PDB entry 5NUQ | X-ray diffraction, 3.20 A resolution | chains A and H of the 4 polymer chains in the assembly

[Chain A]
Molecule: Outer membrane protein F
Source organism: Escherichia coli (strain K12)
UniProt: P02931 (OMPF_ECOLI); residues 1-340 here correspond to UniProt positions 23-362 (UniProt number = residue number + 22)
Amino-acid sequence (340 residues; numbered 1 to 340; the number before each row is that of its first residue):
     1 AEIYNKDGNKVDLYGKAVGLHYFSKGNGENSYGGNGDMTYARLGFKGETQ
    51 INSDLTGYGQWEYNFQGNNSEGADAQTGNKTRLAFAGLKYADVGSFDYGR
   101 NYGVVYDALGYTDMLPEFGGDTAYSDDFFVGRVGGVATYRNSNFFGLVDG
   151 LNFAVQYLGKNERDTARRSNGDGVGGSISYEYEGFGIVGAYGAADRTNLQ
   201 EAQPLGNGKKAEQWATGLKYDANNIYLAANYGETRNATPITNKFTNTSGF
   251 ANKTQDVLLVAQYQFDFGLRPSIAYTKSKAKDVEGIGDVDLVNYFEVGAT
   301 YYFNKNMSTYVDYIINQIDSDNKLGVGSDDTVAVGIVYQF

[Chain H]
Molecule: Probable phospholipid-binding lipoprotein mlaA
Source organism: Serratia marcescens
UniProt: A0A0U8E5M0 (A0A0U8E5M0_SERMA); residues 1-235 here correspond to UniProt positions 18-252 (UniProt number = residue number + 17)
Amino-acid sequence (235 residues; numbered 1 to 235; the number before each row is that of its first residue):
     1 CASAPDNEPQGRSDPLEGFNRTMFDFNYNVLDPYILRPVAVAWRDYVPMP
    51 ARNGISNFTSNLEEPASMVNAFLKGDPYRGMIHFNRFFLNTLLGMGGLID
   101 VAGMANPKLAREEPNRFGSTLGHYDVGYGPYVMLPGYGSFTLRDEGGDFA
   151 DTLYPMLSYLTFWMSAGKWVVEGIETRAQLLDSDGLLRNSSDPYIMVREA
   201 YFQRHDFIANGGSLKPEENPNAKAIQGELDEIDSQ
Unresolved in the structure: 1-11, 211-235

[Chain A / chain H interface]
Contacting residue pairs - 16 pairs, chain A then chain H:
  Asn52(A) - Met104(H)  hydrogen bond (side chain-backbone)
  Asn52(A) - Ala105(H)
  Asp54(A) - Met104(H)
  Leu55(A) - Met104(H)  hydrophobic
  Leu55(A) - Ala105(H)  hydrophobic
  Leu88(A) - Leu93(H)  hydrophobic
  Tyr90(A) - Leu93(H)  hydrogen bond (side chain-backbone)
  Tyr90(A) - Ile99(H)  hydrophobic
  Tyr90(A) - Val101(H)
  Tyr90(A) - Met104(H)  hydrophobic
  Val93(A) - Ile99(H)  hydrophobic
  Phe96(A) - Leu92(H)
  Phe96(A) - Leu93(H)
  Tyr139(A) - Met95(H)  hydrophobic
  Phe145(A) - Pro50(H)  hydrophobic
  Leu147(A) - Pro50(H)  hydrophobic
Also at the interface, not in a pair above, chain H (10 interface residues in all): Pro48, Gly94

[Summary]
The chain A/chain H interface involves 10 residues from each chain; the contacts include 2 hydrogen bonds.
Among the polar pairs are Asn52(A)-Met104(H) and Tyr90(A)-Leu93(H).
Chain A is Outer membrane protein F (Escherichia coli (strain K12)) and chain H is Probable
phospholipid-binding lipoprotein mlaA (Serratia marcescens); the structure, Structural basis for maintenance
of bacterial outer membrane lipid asymmetry, was determined by X-ray diffraction (same publication as 5NUO,
5NUP and 5NUR).
